PDB entry 1FV1 | X-ray diffraction, 1.90 A resolution | chains A and B of the 3 polymer chains in the assembly

# Chain A
Molecule: Major histocompatibility complex alpha chain
Source organism: Homo sapiens
UniProtKB: P01903 (2DRA_HUMAN); residues 1-181 here correspond to UniProt positions 26-206 (UniProt number = residue number + 25)
Sequence (181 residues; row label = number of the first residue in the row):
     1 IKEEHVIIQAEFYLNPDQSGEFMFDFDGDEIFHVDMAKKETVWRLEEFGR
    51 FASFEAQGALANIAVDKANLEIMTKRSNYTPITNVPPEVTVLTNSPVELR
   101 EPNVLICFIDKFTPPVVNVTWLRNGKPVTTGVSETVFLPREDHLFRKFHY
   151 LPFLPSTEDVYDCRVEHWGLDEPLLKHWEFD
Not modelled in the structure: 1-2
Cystine bridges: Cys107-Cys163

# Chain B
Molecule: Major histocompatibility complex beta chain
Source organism: Homo sapiens
UniProtKB: Q30154 (Q30154_HUMAN); residues 1-190 here correspond to UniProt positions 30-219 (UniProt number = residue number + 29)
Sequence (190 residues; row label = number of the first residue in the row):
     1 GDTRPRFLQQDKYECHFFNGTERVRFLHRDIYNQEEDLRFDSDVGEYRAV
    51 TELGRPDAEYWNSQKDFLEDRRAAVDTYCRHNYGVGESFTVQRRVEPKVT
   101 VYPARTQTLQHHNLLVCSVNGFYPGSIEVRWFRNSQEEKAGVVSTGLIQN
   151 GDWTFQTLVMLETVPRSGEVYTCQVEHPSVTSPLTVEWRA
Cystine bridges: Cys15-Cys79, Cys117-Cys173

# How chain A and chain B interact
Pairs across the interface (120; chain A residue first):
  Glu3(A) - His16(B)  salt bridge
  Glu3(A) - Phe18(B)
  Glu4(A) - Phe17(B)  hydrogen bond (backbone-backbone)
  Glu4(A) - Asn19(B)  hydrogen bond (side chain-backbone)
  Glu4(A) - Gly20(B)  hydrogen bond (side chain-backbone)
  His5(A) - Cys15(B)
  His5(A) - His16(B)
  His5(A) - Phe17(B)  hydrogen bond (backbone-backbone)
  His5(A) - Val91(B)
  Val6(A) - Cys15(B)
  Val6(A) - His16(B)
  Ile7(A) - Tyr13(B)
  Ile7(A) - Glu14(B)
  Ile7(A) - Cys15(B)  hydrogen bond (backbone-backbone)
  Ile7(A) - Phe17(B)  hydrophobic
  Ile8(A) - Tyr13(B)
  Ile8(A) - Glu14(B)
  Gln9(A) - Asp11(B)
  Gln9(A) - Lys12(B)
  Gln9(A) - Tyr13(B)  hydrogen bond (backbone-backbone)
  Gln9(A) - Tyr78(B)  hydrogen bond
  Ala10(A) - Asp11(B)
  Glu11(A) - Gln10(B)
  Glu11(A) - Asp11(B)  hydrogen bond (backbone-backbone)
  Glu11(A) - Tyr13(B)
  Phe12(A) - Leu8(B)  hydrophobic
  Phe12(A) - Gln9(B)
  Phe12(A) - Gln10(B)
  Tyr13(A) - Phe7(B)
  Tyr13(A) - Leu8(B)
  Tyr13(A) - Gln9(B)  hydrogen bond (backbone-backbone)
  Leu14(A) - Arg6(B)
  Leu14(A) - Phe7(B)
  Asn15(A) - Arg6(B)
  Asn15(A) - Phe7(B)  hydrogen bond (backbone-backbone)
  Pro16(A) - Arg4(B)
  Pro16(A) - Pro5(B)
  Pro16(A) - Arg6(B)
  Asp17(A) - Arg6(B)  salt bridge
  Phe24(A) - Tyr78(B)
  Phe24(A) - Asn82(B)
  Phe26(A) - Thr90(B)
  Phe26(A) - Val91(B)
  Phe26(A) - Tyr123(B)
  Phe26(A) - Trp153(B)  hydrophobic
  Gly28(A) - Gln149(B)
  Asp29(A) - Tyr123(B)
  Asp29(A) - Gln149(B)  hydrogen bond
  Asp29(A) - Trp153(B)  hydrogen bond (side chain-backbone)
  Glu30(A) - Trp153(B)  hydrogen bond (backbone-side chain)
  Ile31(A) - Trp153(B)  hydrophobic
  Arg44(A) - Gly151(B)  hydrogen bond (side chain-backbone)
  Arg44(A) - Asp152(B)
  Arg44(A) - Trp153(B)
  Leu45(A) - Arg93(B)
  Phe48(A) - Phe89(B)  hydrophobic
  Phe48(A) - Trp153(B)
  Phe51(A) - Phe89(B)  hydrophobic
  Ala52(A) - Val85(B)  hydrophobic
  Ala52(A) - Phe89(B)  hydrophobic
  Asp66(A) - Gln9(B)
  Asp66(A) - Asp11(B)
  Leu70(A) - Phe7(B)
  Leu70(A) - Leu8(B)
  Leu70(A) - Gln9(B)
  Met73(A) - Gln9(B)
  Met73(A) - Tyr32(B)  hydrophobic
  Met73(A) - Leu53(B)  hydrophobic
  Met73(A) - Asp57(B)
  Thr74(A) - Phe7(B)
  Thr74(A) - Tyr32(B)
  Arg76(A) - Leu53(B)  hydrogen bond (side chain-backbone)
  Arg76(A) - Pro56(B)
  Arg76(A) - Asp57(B)  salt bridge
  Ser77(A) - Tyr32(B)  hydrogen bond
  Ser77(A) - Leu53(B)
  Tyr79(A) - Phe7(B)
  Thr80(A) - Phe7(B)
  Thr80(A) - Tyr32(B)  hydrogen bond (backbone-side chain)
  Thr80(A) - Asn33(B)  hydrogen bond (backbone-side chain)
  Pro81(A) - Pro5(B)  hydrophobic
  Pro81(A) - Arg6(B)
  Pro81(A) - Phe7(B)  hydrophobic
  Pro81(A) - Asn33(B)
  Ile82(A) - Arg6(B)  hydrogen bond (backbone-backbone)
  Ile82(A) - Asn33(B)
  Val85(A) - Gln34(B)
  Leu92(A) - Ile148(B)  hydrophobic
  Leu92(A) - Gln156(B)
  Thr93(A) - Gln156(B)  hydrogen bond (backbone-side chain)
  Asn94(A) - Asn120(B)
  Asn94(A) - Gln156(B)
  Pro96(A) - Tyr102(B)
  Pro96(A) - Ser118(B)
  Pro96(A) - Asn120(B)
  Ile106(A) - Asn150(B)
  Thr113(A) - Leu8(B)
  Pro114(A) - Arg6(B)
  Pro115(A) - Leu8(B)
  Pro139(A) - Lys12(B)
  Arg140(A) - Lys12(B)  hydrogen bond (backbone-side chain)
  Asp142(A) - Gln34(B)  hydrogen bond (backbone-side chain)
  His143(A) - Gln10(B)  hydrogen bond (backbone-side chain)
  His143(A) - Lys12(B)  hydrogen bond
  His143(A) - Ile31(B)
  Leu144(A) - Gln34(B)
  Phe145(A) - Leu8(B)  hydrophobic
  Phe145(A) - Gln10(B)
  Arg146(A) - Gln149(B)  hydrogen bond
  Phe148(A) - Gln149(B)
  Phe148(A) - Asn150(B)
  Phe148(A) - Gly151(B)
  Tyr150(A) - Asn150(B)  hydrogen bond (side chain-backbone)
  Tyr150(A) - Gly151(B)
  Tyr150(A) - Asp152(B)
  Trp168(A) - Asp2(B)  hydrogen bond (side chain-backbone)
  Trp168(A) - Arg6(B)
  Phe180(A) - Arg105(B)
  Asp181(A) - Arg105(B)  salt bridge
  Asp181(A) - Thr106(B)  hydrogen bond
Interface residues without a listed pair, chain A (60 interface residues in all): Asp27, Asn69, Ser95
Interface residues without a listed pair, chain B (52 interface residues in all): Arg29, Glu36, Asp37, Tyr83, Ser88, Thr100, Phe155

# Overview
60 residues of chain A face 52 of chain B across their interface, with 28 hydrogen bonds and 4 salt bridges.
Among the polar pairs are Glu3(A)-His16(B), Asp17(A)-Arg6(B) and Arg76(A)-Asp57(B).
Chain A is Major histocompatibility complex alpha chain and chain B is Major histocompatibility complex beta
chain, both from Homo sapiens; the structure, Structural basis for the binding of an immunodominant peptide
from myelin basic protein in different registers ..., was determined by X-ray diffraction.
